Entry 1PKH (X-ray diffraction, 1.42 A resolution); this record covers chain A.

# Chain A
Protein: Bifunctional deaminase/diphosphatase
Organism: Methanocaldococcus jannaschii
Notes: EC 3.5.4.13, 3.6.1.23
UniProt: Q57872 (DCD_METJA); residues 1-204 here = UniProt positions 1-204
Chain sequence (204 residues; numbered 1 to 204; the number before each row is that of its first residue):
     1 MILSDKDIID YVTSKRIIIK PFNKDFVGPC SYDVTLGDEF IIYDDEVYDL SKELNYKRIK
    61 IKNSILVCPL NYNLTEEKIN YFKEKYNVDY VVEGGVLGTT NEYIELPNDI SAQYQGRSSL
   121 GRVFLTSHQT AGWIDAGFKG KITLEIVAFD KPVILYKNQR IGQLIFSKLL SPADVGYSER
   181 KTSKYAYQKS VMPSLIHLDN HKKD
Unresolved in the structure: 183-204
Curated features (UniProtKB/Swiss-Prot):
  - active site: Glu145 (Proton donor/acceptor)
  - binding site (dCTP): Arg117 to Arg122, His128, Gly132, Asp135, Thr143 to Glu145, Gln163, Tyr177, Lys184, Gln188
  - site: Gly132, Trp133 (Important for bifunctional activity)
  - mutagenesis: Asp135 (D135N: Loss of activity), Glu145 (E145Q: Loss of dCTP deaminase activity, but retains 25% dUTP pyrophosphatase activity)

# Summary
From UniProt: active-site residue Glu145, 16 dCTP-binding residues and 2 mutagenesis sites.
Chain A is Bifunctional deaminase/diphosphatase (Methanocaldococcus jannaschii); the structure, Structural
basis for recognition and catalysis by the bifunctional dctp deaminase and dutpase from methanococcus
jannaschii, was determined by X-ray diffraction together with 1PKJ and 1PKK from the same study.
